7SF9 - chains A and B of the 4 polymer chains in the assembly; structure by X-ray diffraction, 1.80 A resolution.

# Chain A (and B)
Molecule: Violet Fluorescent Protein
Organism: Branchiostoma floridae
Notes: chain B of this document is another copy of the same molecule, construct and numbering; everything in this record applies to it too
Sequence (238 residues; numbered 1 to 238; the number before each row is that of its first residue):
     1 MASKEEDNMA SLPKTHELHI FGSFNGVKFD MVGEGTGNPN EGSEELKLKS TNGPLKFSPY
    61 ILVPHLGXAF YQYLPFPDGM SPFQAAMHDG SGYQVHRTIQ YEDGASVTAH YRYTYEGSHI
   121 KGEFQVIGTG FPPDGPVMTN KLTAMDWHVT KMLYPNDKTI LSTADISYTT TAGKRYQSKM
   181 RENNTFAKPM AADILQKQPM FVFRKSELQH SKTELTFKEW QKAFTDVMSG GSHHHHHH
Not modelled in the structure: 1-3, 232-238 (chain B: 1-10, 229-238)
Modified positions: PQ4 ((2Z)-2-amino-3-(4-hydroxyphenyl)prop-2-enoic acid) at position 68
What the authors report for this chain:
  - conformationally variable residues: Phe-70, Tyr-71, Arg-97, Tyr-111, Tyr-113, Tyr-115, Phe-124, Met-180, Glu-219
  - mutagenesis - I166A: increased expression

# Interface between chain A and chain B
Pairs across the interface (48; chain A residue first):
  Asp-146(A) / Pro-199(B)
  Trp-147(A) / Pro-199(B)
  Trp-147(A) / Phe-201(B)
  Trp-147(A) / Thr-225(B)
  Trp-147(A) / Asp-226(B)
  Val-149(A) / Phe-201(B)  hydrophobic
  Lys-151(A) / Asp-165(B)  hydrogen bond (side chain-backbone)
  Lys-151(A) / Ile-166(B)
  Lys-151(A) / Ser-167(B)  hydrogen bond
  Leu-153(A) / Ser-167(B)
  Leu-153(A) / Arg-175(B)
  Leu-153(A) / Gln-177(B)
  Thr-163(A) / Asp-165(B)  hydrogen bond
  Asp-165(A) / Lys-151(B)  hydrogen bond (backbone-side chain)
  Asp-165(A) / Thr-163(B)  hydrogen bond
  Asp-165(A) / Asp-165(B)
  Ser-167(A) / Lys-151(B)  hydrogen bond
  Arg-175(A) / Leu-153(B)
  Arg-175(A) / Gln-198(B)  hydrogen bond
  Gln-177(A) / Leu-153(B)
  Gln-177(A) / Leu-161(B)
  Arg-181(A) / Lys-179(B)
  Gln-198(A) / Arg-175(B)
  Pro-199(A) / Asp-146(B)
  Pro-199(A) / Trp-147(B)
  Phe-201(A) / Trp-147(B)
  Phe-201(A) / Val-149(B)  hydrophobic
  Phe-201(A) / Phe-203(B)  hydrophobic
  Phe-203(A) / Phe-201(B)  hydrophobic
  Phe-203(A) / Thr-225(B)
  Phe-203(A) / Asp-226(B)
  Phe-203(A) / Val-227(B)  hydrophobic
  Phe-203(A) / Met-228(B)
  Lys-205(A) / Asp-226(B)  salt bridge
  Lys-205(A) / Met-228(B)
  Trp-220(A) / Met-228(B)
  Gln-221(A) / Met-228(B)
  Lys-222(A) / Met-228(B)
  Phe-224(A) / Phe-203(B)  hydrophobic
  Thr-225(A) / Trp-147(B)
  Thr-225(A) / Phe-203(B)
  Asp-226(A) / Trp-147(B)
  Asp-226(A) / Phe-203(B)
  Asp-226(A) / Lys-205(B)  salt bridge
  Val-227(A) / Phe-203(B)  hydrophobic
  Val-227(A) / Phe-224(B)  hydrophobic
  Met-228(A) / Lys-222(B)
  Gly-230(A) / Lys-222(B)
Also at the interface, not in a pair above, chain A (28 interface residues in all): His-148, Ile-166, Arg-204
Also at the interface, not in a pair above, chain B (25 interface residues in all): His-148

# Summary
28 residues of chain A and 25 residues of chain B are in contact; the contacts include 7 hydrogen bonds and 2
salt bridges. Among the polar pairs are Lys-205(A)/Asp-226(B), Lys-151(A)/Asp-165(B) and
Lys-151(A)/Ser-167(B). The paper reports that I166A of chain A increases expression; conformational
variability at Phe-70(A), Tyr-71(A) and Arg-97(A) among others.
Chain A and chain B are both Violet Fluorescent Protein (Branchiostoma floridae); the structure, Branchiostoma
Floridae Violet Fluorescent Protein, was determined by X-ray diffraction, deposited together with 7SFA.
